PDB entry 7FES | electron microscopy, 3.40 A resolution | chains L and M of the 14 polymer chains in the assembly

Chain L (and M):
Molecule: ATP-dependent Clp protease proteolytic subunit
From: Bacillus subtilis
Notes: EC 3.4.21.92; chain M of this document is another copy of the same molecule, construct and numbering; everything in this record applies to it too
UniProtKB: P80244 (CLPP_BACSU); residues 1-196 here correspond to UniProt positions 2-197 (UniProt number = residue number + 1)
Sequence (202 residues; numbered 1 to 202; the number before each row is that of its first residue):
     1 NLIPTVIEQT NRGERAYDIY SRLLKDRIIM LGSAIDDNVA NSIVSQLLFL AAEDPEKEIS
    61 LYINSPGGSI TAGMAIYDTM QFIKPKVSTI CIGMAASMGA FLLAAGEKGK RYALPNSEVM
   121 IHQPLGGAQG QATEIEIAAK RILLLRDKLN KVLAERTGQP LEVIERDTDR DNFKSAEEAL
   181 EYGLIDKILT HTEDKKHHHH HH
Disordered / not traced: 1-18, 124-137, 190-202
Sequence notes: expression tag (197-202)
UniProt features mapped onto this chain:
  - active site: Ser97 (Nucleophile), His122

How chain L and chain M interact:
Pairs across the interface - 8 pairs, chain L then chain M:
  Leu24(L) - Ile19(M)  hydrophobic
  Asn41(L) - Met30(M)
  Ser45(L) - Ile19(M)
  Thr71(L) - Met94(M)
  Met74(L) - Asn116(M)  hydrogen bond
  Asp78(L) - Leu114(M)
  Phe82(L) - Leu189(M)  hydrophobic
  Arg141(L) - Glu118(M)
Other interface residues (no listed pair), chain L (9 interface residues in all): Leu48
Other interface residues (no listed pair), chain M (10 interface residues in all): Asp26, Ile28, Phe173

Summary:
9 residues of chain L face 10 of chain M across their interface; the contacts include 1 hydrogen bond. The
hydrogen-bonded pair is Met74(L)-Asn116(M). From UniProt: active-site residues Ser97(L) and His122(L) on chain
L.
Both chains are ATP-dependent Clp protease proteolytic subunit (Bacillus subtilis). Entry 7FES (Cryo-EM
structure of apo BsClpP at pH 4.2) was determined by electron microscopy together with 7FEP, 7FEQ, 7FER, 7P80
and 7P81 from the same study.
